9H90 - chains o and a of the 18 polymer chains in the assembly; structure by electron microscopy, 2.80 A resolution.

[Chain o]
Molecule: 30S ribosomal protein S15
Source organism: Vibrio natriegens
Reference sequence: A0AAN0Y3D6 (A0AAN0Y3D6_VIBNA); numbering as in UniProt (aligned over 1-89)
Sequence (89 residues; numbered 1 to 89; the number before each row is that of its first residue):
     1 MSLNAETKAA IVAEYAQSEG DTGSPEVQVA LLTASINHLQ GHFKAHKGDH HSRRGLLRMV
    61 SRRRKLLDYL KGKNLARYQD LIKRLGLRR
Not modelled in the structure: 1

[Chain a]
Molecule: 16S ribosomal RNA
Source organism: Vibrio natriegens
Sequence (1544 nucleotides; numbered 1 to 1544; the number before each row is that of its first residue):
     1 AAAUUGAAGA GUUUGAUCAU GGCUCAGAUU GAACGCUGGC GGCAGGCCUA ACACAUGCAA
    61 GUCGAGCGGA AACGAGUUAU CUGAACCUUC GGGGAACGAU AACGGCGUCG AGCGGCGGAC
   121 GGGUGAGUAA UGCCUAGGAA AUUGCCCUGA UGUGGGGGAU AACCAUUGGA AACGAUGGCU
   181 AAUACCGCAU GAUGCCUACG GGCCAAAGAG GGGGACCUUC GGGCCUCUCG CGUCAGGAUA
   241 UGCCUAGGUG GGAUUAGCUA GUUGGUGAGG UAAGGGCUCA CCAAGGCGAC GAUCCCUAGC
   301 UGGUCUGAGA GGAUGAUCAG CCACACUGGA ACUGAGACAC GGUCCAGACU CCUACGGGAG
   361 GCAGCAGUGG GGAAUAUUGC ACAAUGGGCG CAAGCCUGAU GCAGCCAUGC CGCGUGUGUG
   421 AAGAAGGCCU UCGGGUUGUA AAGCACUUUC AGUCGUGAGG AAGGUAGUGU AGUUAAUAGC
   481 UGCAUUAUUU GACGUUAGCG ACAGAAGAAG CACCGGCUAA CUCCGUGCCA GCAGCCGCGG
   541 UAAUACGGAG GGUGCGAGCG UUAAUCGGAA UUACUGGGCG UAAAGCGCAU GCAGGUGGUU
   601 UGUUAAGUCA GAUGUGAAAG CCCGGGGCUC AACCUCGGAA UAGCAUUUGA AACUGGCAGA
   661 CUAGAGUACU GUAGAGGGGG GUAGAAUUUC AGGUGUAGCG GUGAAAUGCG UAGAGAUCUG
   721 AAGGAAUACC GGUGGCGAAG GCGGCCCCCU GGACAGAUAC UGACACUCAG AUGCGAAAGC
   781 GUGGGGAGCA AACAGGAUUA GAUACCCUGG UAGUCCACGC CGUAAACGAU GUCUACUUGG
   841 AGGUUGUGGC CUUGAGCCGU GGCUUUCGGA GCUAACGCGU UAAGUAGACC GCCUGGGGAG
   901 UACGGUCGCA AGAUUAAAAC UCAAAUGAAU UGACGGGGGC CCGCACAAGC GGUGGAGCAU
   961 GUGGUUUAAU UCGAUGCAAC GCGAAGAACC UUACCUACUC UUGACAUCCA GAGAACUUUU
  1021 CAGAGAUGAA UUGGUGCCUU CGGGAACUCU GAGACAGGUG CUGCAUGGCU GUCGUCAGCU
  1081 CGUGUUGUGA AAUGUUGGGU UAAGUCCCGC AACGAGCGCA ACCCUUAUCC UUGUUUGCCA
  1141 GCGAGUAAUG UCGGGAACUC CAGGGAGACU GCCGGUGAUA AACCGGAGGA AGGUGGGGAU
  1201 GACGUCAAGU CAUCAUGGCC CUUACGAGUA GGGCUACACA CGUGCUACAA UGGCGCAUAC
  1261 AGAGGGCGGC CAACUUGCGA AAGUGAGCGA AUCCCAAAAA GUGCGUCGUA GUCCGGAUUG
  1321 GAGUCUGCAA CUCGACUCCA UGAAGUCGGA AUCGCUAGUA AUCGUGGAUC AGAAUGCCAC
  1381 GGUGAAUACG UUCCCGGGCC UUGUACACAC CGCCCGUCAC ACCAUGGGAG UGGGCUGCAA
  1441 AAGAAGUAGG UAGUUUAACC UUCGGGGGGA CGCUUACCAC UUUGUGGUUC AUGACUGGGG
  1501 UGAAGUCGUA ACAAGGUAGC GCUAGGGGAA CCUGGCGCUG GAUC
Not modelled in the structure: 73-107
Residues lining bound ligands: spectinomycin (SCM): C1073, G1074, C1076, G1078, C1079, A1202, C1203, G1204, U1205, G1397, G1398, C1399

[Chain o / chain a interface]
Pairs across the interface (65):
  Ser2(o) with U750(a), hydrogen bond to the phosphate; G751(a), phosphate contact
  Asn4(o) with C669(a), phosphate contact
  Ala5(o) with C669(a), phosphate contact; U670(a), phosphate contact
  Lys8(o) with A668(a), salt bridge to the phosphate; C669(a), salt bridge to the phosphate
  Gly20(o) with A759(a), sugar contact; C760(a), sugar contact
  Asp21(o) with C760(a), hydrogen bond to the sugar; U761(a), sugar contact
  Thr22(o) with U667(a), hydrogen bond to the base; A668(a), sugar contact; A759(a), base contact; C760(a), hydrogen bond to the sugar
  Gly23(o) with G666(a), base contact; C760(a), hydrogen bond to the sugar; U761(a), sugar contact
  Ser24(o) with U761(a), sugar contact
  Pro25(o) with U761(a), sugar contact
  Gln28(o) with G666(a), hydrogen bond to the sugar; U667(a), hydrogen bond to the sugar
  Leu31(o) with U667(a), sugar contact; A668(a), sugar contact
  Leu39(o) with U750(a), phosphate contact; G751(a), phosphate contact
  His42(o) with G677(a), base contact; C749(a), hydrogen bond to the sugar; U750(a), hydrogen bond to the sugar
  His46(o) with G678(a), hydrogen bond to the sugar; G679(a), sugar contact
  Gly48(o) with G678(a), sugar contact
  Asp49(o) with G677(a), hydrogen bond to the sugar; G678(a), sugar contact
  His50(o) with G677(a), sugar contact; C774(a), phosphate contact; G775(a), phosphate contact
  His51(o) with G676(a), sugar contact; G677(a), sugar contact; A739(a), base contact; G740(a), hydrogen bond to the base; G751(a), sugar contact
  Ser52(o) with G676(a), hydrogen bond to the base; G677(a), base contact; U750(a), hydrogen bond to the sugar; G751(a), sugar contact
  Arg54(o) with A589(a), hydrogen bond to the sugar; A738(a), salt bridge to the phosphate
  Gly55(o) with G751(a), sugar contact
  Arg58(o) with G752(a), salt bridge to the phosphate; A753(a), salt bridge to the phosphate
  Met59(o) with G751(a), phosphate contact; G752(a), phosphate contact
  Ser61(o) with U590(a), phosphate contact; G591(a), phosphate contact
  Arg62(o) with G666(a), hydrogen bond to the sugar; U667(a), salt bridge to the phosphate
  Arg64(o) with C592(a), sugar contact
  Lys65(o) with G591(a), salt bridge to the phosphate; C764(a), sugar contact; A765(a), phosphate contact
  Tyr69(o) with G762(a), hydrogen bond to the phosphate; A763(a), hydrogen bond to the phosphate; C764(a), sugar contact
  Lys73(o) with A763(a), salt bridge to the phosphate
Also at the interface, not in a pair above, chain o (35 interface residues in all): Val12, Ser18, Val27, His38, Leu66
Also at the interface, not in a pair above, chain a (32 interface residues in all): G737, C766

[Overview]
The interface between chain o and chain a involves 35 residues on one side and 32 on the other; the contacts
include 18 hydrogen bonds and 8 salt bridges. Polar pairs include Thr22(o)-U667(a), His51(o)-G740(a) and
Ser52(o)-G676(a). Ligands of chain a: spectinomycin.
Here chain o is 30S ribosomal protein S15 and chain a is 16S ribosomal RNA, both from Vibrio natriegens. Entry
9H90 (Cryo-EM structure of the Vibrio natrigens 30S ribosomal subunit in complex with spectinomycin) was
determined by electron microscopy.
